9G2R - chains E and F of the 12 polymer chains in the assembly; structure by electron microscopy, 3.88 A resolution.

[Chain E (and F)]
Molecule: Endophilin-B1
Organism: Homo sapiens
Notes: chain F of this document is another copy of the same molecule, construct and numbering; everything in this record applies to it too
UniProt: Q9Y371 (SHLB1_HUMAN); residues 1-365 here = UniProt positions 1-365
Sequence (365 residues; row label = number of the first residue in the row):
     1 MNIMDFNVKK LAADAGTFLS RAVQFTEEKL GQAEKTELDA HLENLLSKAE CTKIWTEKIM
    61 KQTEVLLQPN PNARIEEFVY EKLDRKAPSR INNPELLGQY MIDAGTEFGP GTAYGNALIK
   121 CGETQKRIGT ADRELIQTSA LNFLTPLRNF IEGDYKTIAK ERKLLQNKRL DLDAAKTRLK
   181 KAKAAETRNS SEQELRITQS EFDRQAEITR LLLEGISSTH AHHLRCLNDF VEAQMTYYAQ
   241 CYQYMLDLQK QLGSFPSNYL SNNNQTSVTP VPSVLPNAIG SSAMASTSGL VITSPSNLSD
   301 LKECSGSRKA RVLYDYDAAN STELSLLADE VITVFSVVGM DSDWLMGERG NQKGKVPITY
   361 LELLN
Not modelled in the structure: 1-10, 253-365 (chain F: 1-12, 31-34, 253-365)
Curated features (UniProtKB/Swiss-Prot):
  - region: Met-1 to Glu-37 (Required for membrane binding), Met-1 to Leu-30 (Membrane-binding amphipathic helix)
  - modified residue: Met-1 (N-acetylmethionine), Thr-145 (Phosphothreonine)
  - mutagenesis: Val-8 (V8M: Abolishes interaction with BAX), Thr-145 (T145A: Reduced CDK5-mediated phosphorylation and impaired dimerization; T145E: Spontaneous dimerization)

[Chain E / chain F interface]
Contacting residue pairs (70; chain E residue first):
  Cys-51(E) / Phe-108(F)  hydrophobic
  Thr-52(E) / Phe-108(F)
  Trp-55(E) / Asp-103(F)
  Trp-55(E) / Ala-104(F)  hydrophobic
  Trp-55(E) / Glu-107(F)
  Trp-55(E) / Phe-108(F)  hydrophobic
  Gln-62(E) / Asn-93(F)
  Gln-62(E) / Leu-96(F)
  Gln-62(E) / Leu-97(F)
  Gln-62(E) / Tyr-100(F)
  Thr-63(E) / Leu-97(F)
  Val-65(E) / Asn-93(F)
  Leu-66(E) / Asn-93(F)
  Leu-66(E) / Pro-94(F)
  Leu-66(E) / Leu-97(F)  hydrophobic
  Pro-69(E) / Pro-69(F)  hydrophobic
  Asn-70(E) / Pro-71(F)
  Pro-71(E) / Asn-70(F)
  Pro-71(E) / Asn-72(F)
  Asn-72(E) / Pro-71(F)
  Asn-72(E) / Asn-72(F)
  Asn-93(E) / Gln-62(F)
  Asn-93(E) / Val-65(F)
  Asn-93(E) / Leu-66(F)
  Pro-94(E) / Leu-66(F)
  Leu-96(E) / Gln-62(F)
  Leu-97(E) / Ile-59(F)
  Leu-97(E) / Gln-62(F)
  Leu-97(E) / Thr-63(F)
  Tyr-100(E) / Trp-55(F)
  Tyr-100(E) / Lys-58(F)
  Met-101(E) / Leu-227(F)  hydrophobic
  Asp-103(E) / Trp-55(F)
  Ala-104(E) / Trp-55(F)  hydrophobic
  Glu-107(E) / Cys-51(F)  hydrogen bond
  Glu-107(E) / Trp-55(F)
  Phe-108(E) / Thr-52(F)
  Phe-108(E) / Trp-55(F)  hydrophobic
  Tyr-114(E) / His-223(F)
  Tyr-114(E) / Leu-224(F)
  Ala-117(E) / Leu-224(F)  hydrophobic
  Ala-117(E) / Leu-227(F)  hydrophobic
  Leu-118(E) / Leu-227(F)  hydrophobic
  Gln-125(E) / Gln-234(F)
  Ile-128(E) / Tyr-238(F)
  His-223(E) / Tyr-114(F)
  Leu-224(E) / Tyr-114(F)  hydrophobic
  Leu-224(E) / Ala-117(F)  hydrophobic
  Leu-227(E) / Ala-117(F)  hydrophobic
  Leu-227(E) / Leu-118(F)  hydrophobic
  Leu-227(E) / Cys-121(F)  hydrophobic
  Val-231(E) / Leu-248(F)  hydrophobic
  Glu-232(E) / Gln-249(F)  hydrogen bond
  Gln-234(E) / Gln-125(F)
  Gln-234(E) / Met-245(F)
  Met-235(E) / Tyr-242(F)  hydrophobic
  Met-235(E) / Met-245(F)  hydrophobic
  Met-235(E) / Leu-246(F)  hydrophobic
  Met-235(E) / Gln-249(F)
  Tyr-238(E) / Ile-128(F)
  Tyr-238(E) / Cys-241(F)  hydrophobic
  Tyr-238(E) / Met-245(F)  hydrophobic
  Ala-239(E) / Tyr-242(F)  hydrophobic
  Cys-241(E) / Tyr-238(F)  hydrophobic
  Tyr-242(E) / Ala-239(F)  hydrophobic
  Met-245(E) / Val-231(F)
  Met-245(E) / Gln-234(F)
  Met-245(E) / Met-235(F)
  Met-245(E) / Tyr-238(F)  hydrophobic
  Leu-252(E) / Asn-228(F)
Other interface residues (no listed pair), chain E (48 interface residues in all): Lys-58, Ile-59, Ala-113, Cys-121, His-220, Tyr-237, Leu-246, Leu-248, Gln-249
Other interface residues (no listed pair), chain F (48 interface residues in all): Met-101, Ala-113, His-220, Glu-232, Tyr-237

[Summary]
Chain E and chain F each contribute 48 residues to their interface; the contacts include 2 hydrogen bonds.
Among the polar pairs are Glu-107(E)/Cys-51(F) and Glu-232(E)/Gln-249(F). Curated annotation (UniProt) lists 2
mutagenesis sites on chain E.
Chain E and chain F are both Endophilin-B1 (Homo sapiens); the structure, Endophilin B1 dimers bound to
nanodiscs, was determined by electron microscopy, deposited together with 9G2U and 9G2W.
